Entry 4K2C (X-ray diffraction, 3.23 A resolution); this record covers chain A.

== Chain A ==
Name: Serum albumin
From: Homo sapiens
Reference sequence: P02768 (ALBU_HUMAN); residues 1-585 here correspond to UniProt positions 25-609 (UniProt number = residue number + 24)
Amino-acid sequence (585 residues; each row starts with the number of its first residue):
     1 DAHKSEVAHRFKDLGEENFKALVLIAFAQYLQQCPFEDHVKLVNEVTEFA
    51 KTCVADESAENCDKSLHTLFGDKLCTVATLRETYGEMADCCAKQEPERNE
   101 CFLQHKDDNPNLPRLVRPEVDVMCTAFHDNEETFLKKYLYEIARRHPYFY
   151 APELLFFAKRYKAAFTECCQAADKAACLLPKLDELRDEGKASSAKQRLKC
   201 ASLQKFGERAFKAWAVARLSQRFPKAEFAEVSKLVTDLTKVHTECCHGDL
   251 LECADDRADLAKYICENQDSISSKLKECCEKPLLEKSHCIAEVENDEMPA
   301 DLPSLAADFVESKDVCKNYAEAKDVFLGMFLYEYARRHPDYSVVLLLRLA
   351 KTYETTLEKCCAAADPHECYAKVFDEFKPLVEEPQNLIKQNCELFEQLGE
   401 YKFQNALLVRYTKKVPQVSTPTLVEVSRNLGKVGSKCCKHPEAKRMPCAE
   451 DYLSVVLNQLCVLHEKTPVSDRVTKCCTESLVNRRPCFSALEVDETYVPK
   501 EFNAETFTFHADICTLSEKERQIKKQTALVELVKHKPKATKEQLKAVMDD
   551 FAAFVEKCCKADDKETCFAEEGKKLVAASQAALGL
Unresolved in the structure: 1-3, 583-585
Disulfides: Cys53-Cys62, Cys75-Cys91, Cys90-Cys101, Cys124-Cys169, Cys168-Cys177, Cys200-Cys246, Cys245-Cys253, Cys265-Cys279, Cys278-Cys289, Cys316-Cys361, Cys360-Cys369, Cys392-Cys438, Cys437-Cys448, Cys461-Cys477, Cys476-Cys487, Cys514-Cys559, Cys558-Cys567
UniProt features mapped onto this chain:
  - binding site (Cu cation): His3
  - binding site (Ca(2+)): Glu6, Asp13, Glu244, Asp249, Glu252, Asp255, Asp259
  - binding site (Zn(2+)): His67, His247, Asp249
  - binding site ((4Z,15Z)-bilirubin IXalpha): Lys240
  - site: Lys4 (Not glycated), Lys20 (Not glycated), Lys41 (Not glycated), Lys64 (Not glycated), Lys73 (Not glycated), Lys93 (Not glycated), Lys106 (Not glycated), Lys136 (Not glycated), Lys159 (Not glycated), Lys174 (Not glycated), Lys181 (Not glycated), Lys190 (Not glycated), Lys195 (Not glycated), Lys199 (Aspirin-acetylated lysine), Lys205 (Not glycated), Lys212 (Not glycated), Lys240 (Not glycated), Lys262 (Not glycated), Lys274 (Not glycated), Lys286 (Not glycated) and 18 more in UniProt
  - modified residue: Ser5 (Phosphoserine), Ser58 (Phosphoserine), Ser65 (Phosphoserine), Thr83 (Phosphothreonine), Lys205 (N6-succinyllysine), Ser273 (Phosphoserine), Ser419 (Phosphoserine), Thr420 (Phosphothreonine), Thr422 (Phosphothreonine), Lys436 (N6-succinyllysine), Ser489 (Phosphoserine), Lys519 (N6-succinyllysine), Lys534 (N6-methyllysine), Lys564 (N6-succinyllysine)
  - glycosylation: Lys12 (N-linked (Glc) (glycation) lysine), Lys51 (N-linked (Glc) (glycation) lysine), Lys137 (N-linked (Glc) (glycation) lysine), Lys162 (N-linked (Glc) (glycation) lysine), Lys199 (N-linked (Glc) (glycation) lysine), Lys225 (N-linked (Glc) (glycation) lysine), Lys233 (N-linked (Glc) (glycation) lysine), Lys276 (N-linked (Glc) (glycation) lysine), Lys281 (N-linked (Glc) (glycation) lysine), Lys313 (N-linked (Glc) (glycation) lysine), Lys317 (N-linked (Glc) (glycation) lysine), Asn318 (N-linked (GlcNAc...) asparagine), Lys323 (N-linked (Glc) (glycation) lysine), Lys351 (N-linked (Glc) (glycation) lysine), Lys378 (N-linked (Glc) (glycation) lysine), Lys413 (N-linked (Glc) (glycation) lysine), Lys439 (N-linked (Glc) (glycation) lysine), Lys444 (N-linked (Glc) (glycation) lysine), Asp494 (N-linked (GlcNAc...) asparagine), Lys525 (N-linked (Glc) (glycation) lysine) and 4 more in UniProt

== Summary ==
Curated annotation (UniProt) lists Cu cation-binding residue His3, 7 Ca2+-binding residues, 3 Zn2+-binding
residues and (4Z,15Z)-bilirubin IXalpha-binding residue Lys240.
Chain A is Serum albumin (Homo sapiens); the structure, HSA Ligand Free, was determined by X-ray diffraction
(same publication as 4IW1 and 4IW2).
